Entry 3KIF (X-ray diffraction, 2.50 A resolution); this record covers chains E and F of the 10 polymer chains in the assembly.

== Chain E (and F) ==
Protein: 5-bladed beta-propeller lectin
Organism: synthetic construct
Notes: chain F of this document is another copy of the same molecule, construct and numbering; everything in this record applies to it too
Chain sequence (106 residues; numbered 1 to 106; the number before each row is that of its first residue):
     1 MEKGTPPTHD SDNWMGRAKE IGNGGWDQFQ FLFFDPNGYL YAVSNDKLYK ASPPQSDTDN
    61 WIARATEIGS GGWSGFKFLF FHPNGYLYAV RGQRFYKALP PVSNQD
Disordered / not traced: 1-12, 106 (chain F: 1-10, 103-106)
Residues lining bound ligands: GDL (2-(acetylamido)-2-deoxy-D-glucono-1,5-lactone): Gly22, Asn23, Gly24, Gly25, Trp26, Gln28, Phe29, Asp57, Thr58, Asp59, Asn60, Trp61, Ile62

== Interface between chain E and chain F ==
Residue-residue contacts (14):
  Gly16(E) - Gln28(F)
  Arg17(E) - Gln28(F)
  Ala18(E) - Gln28(F)
  Lys19(E) - Asp27(F)
  Lys19(E) - Gln28(F)
  Lys19(E) - Phe29(F)  hydrogen bond (side chain-backbone)
  Glu20(E) - Gln30(F)  hydrogen bond (backbone-side chain)
  Ser56(E) - Gln30(F)
  Asp57(E) - Gln30(F)  hydrogen bond (backbone-side chain)
  Asp57(E) - Ser74(F)
  Thr58(E) - Ser74(F)
  Thr58(E) - Gly75(F)
  Thr58(E) - Phe76(F)
  Thr58(E) - Lys77(F)

== In short ==
Chain E and chain F each contribute 8 residues to their interface; the contacts include 3 hydrogen bonds.
Polar contacts include Lys19(E)-Phe29(F), Glu20(E)-Gln30(F) and Asp57(E)-Gln30(F). Ligands of chain E:
compound GDL.
Chain E and chain F are both 5-bladed beta-propeller lectin (synthetic construct); the structure, The crystal
structures of two fragments truncated from 5-bladed beta-propeller lectin, tachylectin-2 (Lib1-B7-18 and
Lib2-D2-15), was determined by X-ray diffraction, deposited together with 3KIH.
